7C7X - chains E and F of the 6 polymer chains in the assembly; structure by X-ray diffraction, 3.00 A resolution.

== Chain E (and F) ==
Molecule: NAP1-related protein 1
Organism: Arabidopsis thaliana
Notes: chain F of this document is another copy of the same molecule, construct and numbering; everything in this record applies to it too
UniProt: Q9CA59 (NRP1_ARATH); residues 19-256 here = UniProt positions 19-256
Amino-acid sequence (239 residues; numbered 18 to 256; the number before each row is that of its first residue):
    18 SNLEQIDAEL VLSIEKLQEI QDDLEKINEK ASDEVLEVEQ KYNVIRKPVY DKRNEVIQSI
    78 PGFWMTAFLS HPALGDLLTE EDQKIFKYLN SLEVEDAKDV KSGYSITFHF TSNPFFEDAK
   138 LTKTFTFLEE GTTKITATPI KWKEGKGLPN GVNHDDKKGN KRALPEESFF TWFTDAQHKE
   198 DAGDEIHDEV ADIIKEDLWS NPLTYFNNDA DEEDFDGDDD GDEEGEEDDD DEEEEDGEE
Disordered / not traced: 145-147, 165-184, 194-203, 225-256 (chain F: 18-20, 146, 162-186, 192-203, 225-256)
Differences from the reference sequence: expression tag (18)
What the authors report for this chain:
  - mutagenesis - E36A/D39A/D40A/K43A, K115A/D116A/K118A, E213A/D214A: abolished binding to H2A-H2B
  - mutagenesis - E36A/D39A/D40A/K43A: decreased growth
  - mutagenesis - E146A/E147A/K151A: decreased binding to H2A-H2B
  - mutagenesis - K104A/Y105A: unchanged binding to H2A-H2B

== Chain E / chain F interface ==
Contacting residue pairs (60):
  Glu26(E) - Ser76(F)
  Leu27(E) - Ser76(F)
  Leu27(E) - Pro78(F)
  Ser30(E) - Val73(F)
  Ser30(E) - Ser76(F)
  Ile31(E) - Ile77(F)  hydrophobic
  Lys33(E) - Val73(F)
  Leu34(E) - Arg70(F)
  Leu34(E) - Ile74(F)  hydrophobic
  Leu34(E) - Phe80(F)  hydrophobic
  Gln35(E) - Leu220(F)
  Ile37(E) - Lys69(F)
  Ile37(E) - Arg70(F)
  Gln38(E) - Arg70(F)  hydrogen bond
  Gln38(E) - Ser217(F)  hydrogen bond (side chain-backbone)
  Gln38(E) - Asn218(F)  hydrogen bond
  Gln38(E) - Pro219(F)
  Leu41(E) - Arg63(F)
  Leu41(E) - Val66(F)  hydrophobic
  Leu41(E) - Tyr67(F)  hydrophobic
  Asn45(E) - Arg63(F)  hydrogen bond
  Lys47(E) - Tyr59(F)
  Ala48(E) - Val55(F)
  Ala48(E) - Tyr59(F)  hydrophobic
  Glu51(E) - Val55(F)
  Glu51(E) - Lys58(F)  salt bridge
  Glu51(E) - Tyr59(F)  hydrogen bond
  Val52(E) - Val55(F)  hydrophobic
  Val55(E) - Ala48(F)
  Val55(E) - Val52(F)  hydrophobic
  Lys58(E) - Glu51(F)  salt bridge
  Tyr59(E) - Ile44(F)
  Tyr59(E) - Lys47(F)
  Tyr59(E) - Ala48(F)  hydrophobic
  Tyr59(E) - Glu51(F)  hydrogen bond
  Ile62(E) - Ile44(F)  hydrophobic
  Arg63(E) - Ile44(F)
  Arg63(E) - Asn45(F)  hydrogen bond
  Arg63(E) - Ala48(F)
  Val66(E) - Ile37(F)  hydrophobic
  Val66(E) - Leu41(F)  hydrophobic
  Tyr67(E) - Leu41(F)  hydrophobic
  Lys69(E) - Ile37(F)
  Arg70(E) - Leu34(F)
  Arg70(E) - Gln38(F)  hydrogen bond
  Val73(E) - Ser30(F)
  Val73(E) - Lys33(F)
  Val73(E) - Leu34(F)  hydrophobic
  Ile74(E) - Leu34(F)  hydrophobic
  Ser76(E) - Leu27(F)
  Ser76(E) - Ser30(F)
  Ile77(E) - Ile31(F)  hydrophobic
  Ile77(E) - Leu34(F)  hydrophobic
  Phe80(E) - Leu34(F)  hydrophobic
  Ser217(E) - Gln38(F)  hydrogen bond (backbone-side chain)
  Asn218(E) - Gln38(F)  hydrogen bond
  Pro219(E) - Gln38(F)
  Leu220(E) - Leu34(F)
  Leu220(E) - Gln35(F)
  Phe223(E) - Ile31(F)  hydrophobic
Also at the interface, not in a pair above, chain E (37 interface residues in all): Ile44, Pro78, Asn224
Also at the interface, not in a pair above, chain F (35 interface residues in all): Ile62, Phe223

== In short ==
The interface between chain E and chain F involves 37 residues on one side and 35 on the other; the contacts
include 10 hydrogen bonds and 2 salt bridges. Among the polar pairs are Glu51(E)-Lys58(F), Gln38(E)-Arg70(F)
and Gln38(E)-Ser217(F). From the paper: E36A/D39A/D40A/K43A, K115A/D116A/K118A and E213A/D214A of chain E
abolish binding to H2A-H2B; E36A/D39A/D40A/K43A of chain E reduce growth.
Chain E and chain F are both NAP1-related protein 1 (Arabidopsis thaliana); the structure, Structural insights
into nucleosome reorganization by NAP1-RELATED PROTEIN 1 (NRP1), was determined by X-ray diffraction,
deposited together with 7BP2, 7BP4, 7BP5 and 7BP6.
